6F5D - chains A and E of the 12 polymer chains in the assembly; structure by X-ray diffraction, 3.20 A resolution.

== Chain A ==
Molecule: ATP synthase subunit alpha, mitochondrial
From: Trypanosoma brucei brucei
UniProtKB: Q9GS23 (ATPA_TRYBB); residues 1-560 here correspond to UniProt positions 25-584 (UniProt number = residue number + 24)
Sequence (560 residues; row label = number of the first residue in the row):
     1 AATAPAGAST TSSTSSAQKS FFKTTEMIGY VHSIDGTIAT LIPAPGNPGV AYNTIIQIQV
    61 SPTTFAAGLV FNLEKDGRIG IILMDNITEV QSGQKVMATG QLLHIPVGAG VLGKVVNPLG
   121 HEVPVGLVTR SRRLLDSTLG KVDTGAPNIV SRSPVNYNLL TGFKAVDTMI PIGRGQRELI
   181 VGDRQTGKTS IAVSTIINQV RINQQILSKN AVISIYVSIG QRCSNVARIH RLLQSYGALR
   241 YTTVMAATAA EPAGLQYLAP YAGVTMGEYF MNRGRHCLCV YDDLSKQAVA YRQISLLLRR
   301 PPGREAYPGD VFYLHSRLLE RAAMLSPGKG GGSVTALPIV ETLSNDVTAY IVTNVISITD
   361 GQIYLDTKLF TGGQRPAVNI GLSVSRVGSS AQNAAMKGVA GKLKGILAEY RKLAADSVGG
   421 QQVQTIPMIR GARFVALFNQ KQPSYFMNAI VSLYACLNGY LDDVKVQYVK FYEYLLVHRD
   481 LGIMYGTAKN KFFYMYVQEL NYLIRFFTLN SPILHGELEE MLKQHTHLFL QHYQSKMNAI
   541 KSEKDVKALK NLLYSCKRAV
Disordered / not traced: 1-19, 126-136, 417-422
Metal / ion sites: Mg2+: T189 (together with ADP)
Small-molecule neighbours: ADP (adenosine-5'-diphosphate): D183, R184, Q185, T186, G187, K188, T189, S190, F370, R375, P376, Q440, K441
Reported in the primary citation:
  - catalytic residues: R386

== Chain E ==
Molecule: ATP synthase subunit beta, mitochondrial
From: Trypanosoma brucei brucei
Notes: EC 3.6.3.14
UniProtKB: Q9GPE9 (ATPB_TRYBB); residues 1-498 here correspond to UniProt positions 22-519 (UniProt number = residue number + 21)
Sequence (498 residues; numbered 1 to 498; the number before each row is that of its first residue):
     1 ASTAPVADHK GRVGHVSQVI GAVVDVHFAD GVPPVLTALD VVDKLGRDEP LTLEIVQHLD
    61 AHTGRCIAMQ TTDLLKLKAK VVSTGGNISV PVGRETLGRI FNVLGDAIDQ RGPVGEKLRM
   121 PIHAVAPKLA DQAAEDAVLT TGIKVIDLIL PYCKGGKIGL FGGAGVGKTV IIMELINNVA
   181 KGHGGFSVFA GVGERTREGT DLYLEMMQSK VIDLKGESKC VLVYGQMNEP PGARARVAQS
   241 ALTMAEYFRD VEGQDVLLFI DNIFRFTQAN SEVSALLGRI PAAVGYQPTL AEDLGQLQER
   301 ITSTTKGSIT SVQAVYVPAD DITDPAPATT FSHLDATTVL DRAVAESGIY PAVNPLECAS
   361 RIMDPDVISV DHYNVAQDVV QMLTKYRELQ DIIAVLGIDE LSEEDKLIVD RARKLVKFLS
   421 QPFQVAEVFT GMTGHYVQLD DTIDSFSGLL MGTYDQVPEM AFYMVGGINS VLEKAKKMAE
   481 EAAELEKMRR ARVAQASS
Disordered / not traced: 1-5, 493-498
Small-molecule neighbours: ADP (adenosine-5'-diphosphate): A164, G165, V166, G167, K168, T169, V170, Y350, F423, A426, F429, T430

== Interface between chain A and chain E ==
Pairs across the interface (60; chain A residue first):
  N47(A) - K78(E)
  G49(A) - K76(E)
  Y52(A) - V19(E)  hydrophobic
  Y52(A) - G21(E)
  Y52(A) - T72(E)
  Y52(A) - L74(E)  hydrogen bond (backbone-backbone)
  Y52(A) - L75(E)  hydrogen bond (backbone-backbone)
  N53(A) - D73(E)  hydrogen bond
  N72(A) - V19(E)
  N72(A) - I20(E)
  L73(A) - Q18(E)
  L73(A) - V19(E)  hydrogen bond (backbone-backbone)
  L73(A) - L75(E)
  L73(A) - L77(E)
  E74(A) - Q18(E)
  K75(A) - S17(E)
  K75(A) - Q18(E)  hydrogen bond (backbone-side chain)
  K75(A) - D25(E)  salt bridge
  K75(A) - L59(E)
  K75(A) - R65(E)
  L102(A) - L74(E)  hydrophobic
  D143(A) - D73(E)
  N148(A) - I108(E)
  I149(A) - I100(E)  hydrophobic
  I149(A) - I108(E)  hydrophobic
  I149(A) - T196(E)
  I149(A) - T200(E)
  I149(A) - Y224(E)  hydrophobic
  I149(A) - Q226(E)
  V150(A) - D109(E)
  R152(A) - T196(E)
  P154(A) - L204(E)  hydrophobic
  R300(A) - I20(E)
  R300(A) - G21(E)
  P301(A) - A275(E)
  G309(A) - E272(E)
  G309(A) - A275(E)
  F312(A) - R234(E)
  F312(A) - E272(E)
  Y313(A) - N228(E)
  Y313(A) - E229(E)
  Y313(A) - P230(E)  hydrophobic
  S316(A) - M227(E)  hydrogen bond (side chain-backbone)
  R317(A) - N228(E)
  E320(A) - T196(E)  hydrogen bond
  E320(A) - N228(E)
  T348(A) - A319(E)
  T353(A) - Y316(E)
  I356(A) - R195(E)
  S357(A) - R195(E)  hydrogen bond (backbone-side chain)
  S357(A) - M227(E)
  S357(A) - R265(E)
  I358(A) - R195(E)
  I358(A) - M227(E)  hydrophobic
  T359(A) - R195(E)  hydrogen bond (backbone-side chain)
  D360(A) - R195(E)  salt bridge
  D360(A) - R197(E)  salt bridge
  R386(A) - A164(E)
  R386(A) - R195(E)
  V387(A) - R197(E)
Other interface residues (no listed pair), chain A (44 interface residues in all): P48, V50, A51, T54, F71, K141, A146, P147, V155, R177, D310, N354
Other interface residues (no listed pair), chain E (45 interface residues in all): G46, T63, T71, Q110, D201, P231, Q268, L276, G278

== In short ==
44 residues of chain A face 45 of chain E across their interface; the contacts include 9 hydrogen bonds and 3
salt bridges. Polar pairs include K75(A)-D25(E), D360(A)-R195(E) and D360(A)-R197(E). Ligands of chain A: ADP.
Ligands of chain E: ADP. From the paper: the catalytic residue R386(A).
Chain A is ATP synthase subunit alpha, mitochondrial and chain E is ATP synthase subunit beta, mitochondrial,
both from Trypanosoma brucei brucei; the structure, Trypanosoma brucei F1-ATPase, was determined by X-ray
diffraction.
